PDB entry 5L2L | X-ray diffraction, 1.55 A resolution | chains B and C of the 8 polymer chains in the assembly

Chain B:
Protein: Nab2p
Source organism: Saccharomyces cerevisiae YJM1574
UniProtKB: A0A0C6D5P3 (A0A0C6D5P3_YEASX); residues 407-483 here correspond to UniProt positions 379-455 (UniProt number = residue number - 28)
Chain sequence (77 residues; row label = number of the first residue in the row):
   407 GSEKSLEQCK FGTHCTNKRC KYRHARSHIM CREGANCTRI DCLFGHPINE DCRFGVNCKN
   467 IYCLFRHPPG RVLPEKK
Not modelled in the structure: 481-483
Sequence notes: conflict Gly-407 (Pro379 in A0A0C6D5P3), Ser-408 (Val380 in A0A0C6D5P3)
Bound ions: Zn2+ site 1: Cys-415, Cys-421, Cys-426, His-430; Zn2+ site 2: Cys-437, Cys-443, Cys-448, His-452; Zn2+ site 3: Cys-458, Cys-464, Cys-469, His-473
What the authors report for this chain:
  - binding site for the 12-nt RNA strand: Cys-437, Arg-438, Arg-445, Asp-447, Leu-449, Phe-450
  - binding site for the 12-nt RNA strand (chain C): Lys-416, Phe-417, Cys-421, Thr-422, Glu-456, Arg-459, Phe-460, Cys-464, Lys-465, Phe-471
  - mutagenesis - F450A (14.4 kDa): decreased binding to A12 RNA

Chain C:
Molecule: 12-nt RNA strand
Sequence (12 nucleotides; each row starts with the number of its first residue):
     1 AAAAAAAAAA AG
Not modelled in the structure: 1-2

Chain B / chain C interface:
Pairs across the interface (19):
  Thr-419(B) / A6(C)  hydrogen bond to the phosphate
  His-420(B) / A6(C)  phosphate contact
  Arg-432(B) / A6(C)  sugar contact
  Arg-432(B) / A8(C)  hydrogen bond to the sugar
  Arg-432(B) / A9(C)  hydrogen bond to the base
  Ser-433(B) / A9(C)  base contact
  His-434(B) / A6(C)  base contact
  Ile-435(B) / A11(C)  base contact
  Ile-435(B) / G12(C)  sugar contact
  Met-436(B) / A11(C)  base contact
  Cys-437(B) / A11(C)  hydrogen bond to the base
  Arg-438(B) / A11(C)  salt bridge to the phosphate
  Arg-445(B) / A10(C)  base contact
  Asp-447(B) / A10(C)  hydrogen bond to the base
  Cys-448(B) / A10(C)  base contact
  Leu-449(B) / A9(C)  base contact
  Leu-449(B) / A10(C)  hydrogen bond to the base
  Phe-450(B) / A10(C)  base contact
  Phe-450(B) / A11(C)  stacking on the base

Overview:
Chain B and chain C form an interface of 14 and 6 residues respectively; the contacts include 6 hydrogen
bonds, 1 salt bridge and 1 aromatic stacking contact. Polar contacts include Arg-432(B)/A9(C),
Cys-437(B)/A11(C) and Asp-447(B)/A10(C). The paper reports a binding site for the 12-nt RNA strand (chain C)
at Lys-416(B), Phe-417(B) and Cys-421(B) among others; F450A of chain B reduces binding to A12 RNA.
Here chain B is Nab2p (Saccharomyces cerevisiae YJM1574) and chain C is a 12-nt RNA strand. Entry 5L2L (Nab2
Zn fingers 5-7 bound to A11G RNA) was determined by X-ray diffraction.
